PDB entry 8DMB | electron microscopy, 3.10 A resolution | chains P and Y of the 4 polymer chains in the assembly

# Chain P
Molecule: Ubiquitin-like protein SMT3, IsrB protein, monomeric superfolder Green Fluorescent Protein
Organism: Saccharomyces cerevisiae S288C
Notes: engineered mutation(s): H584L
UniProtKB: Q12306 (SMT3_YEAST); residues -98 to -1 here correspond to UniProt positions 1-98 (UniProt number = residue number + 99)
Chain sequence (741 residues; numbered -149 to 591; the number before each row is that of its first residue; numbers below 1 keep their minus sign (Met-149 is residue -149)):
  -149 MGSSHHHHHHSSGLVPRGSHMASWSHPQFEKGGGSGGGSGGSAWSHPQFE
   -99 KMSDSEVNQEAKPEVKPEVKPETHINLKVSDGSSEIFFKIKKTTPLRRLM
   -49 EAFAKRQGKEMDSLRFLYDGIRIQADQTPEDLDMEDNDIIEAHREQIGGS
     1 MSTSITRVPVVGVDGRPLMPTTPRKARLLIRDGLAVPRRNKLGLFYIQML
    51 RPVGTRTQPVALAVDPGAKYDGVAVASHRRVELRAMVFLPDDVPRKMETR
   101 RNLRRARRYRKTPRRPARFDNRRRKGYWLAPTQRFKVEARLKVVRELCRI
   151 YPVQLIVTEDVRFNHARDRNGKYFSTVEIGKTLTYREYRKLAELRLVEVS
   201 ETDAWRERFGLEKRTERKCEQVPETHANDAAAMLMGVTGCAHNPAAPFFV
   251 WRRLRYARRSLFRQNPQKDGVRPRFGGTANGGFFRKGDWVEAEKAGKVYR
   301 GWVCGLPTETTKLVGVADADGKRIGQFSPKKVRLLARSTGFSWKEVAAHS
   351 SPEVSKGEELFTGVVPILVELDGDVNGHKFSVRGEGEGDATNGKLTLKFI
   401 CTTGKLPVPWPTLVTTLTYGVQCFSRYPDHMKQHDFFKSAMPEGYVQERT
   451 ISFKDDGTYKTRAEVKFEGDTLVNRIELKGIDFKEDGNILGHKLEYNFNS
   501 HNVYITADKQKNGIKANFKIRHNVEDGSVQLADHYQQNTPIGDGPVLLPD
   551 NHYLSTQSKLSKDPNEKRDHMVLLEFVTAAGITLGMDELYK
Not modelled in the structure: -149 to 5, 211-224, 348-591
Sequence notes: initiating methionine (-149); expression tag (-148 to -99); linker (0)
UniProt features mapped onto this chain:
  - modified residue: Ser-97 (N-acetylserine), Ser-95 (Phosphoserine)
  - cross-link: Gly-1 (Glycyl lysine isopeptide (Gly-Lys) (interchain with K-? in acceptor proteins))
What the authors report for this chain:
  - binding site for omega RNA: Pro113 to Arg124
  - mutagenesis - R104A, F119A, R124A: decreased catalytic activity (DNA nicking activity)
  - mutagenesis - R100A: unchanged catalytic activity (DNA nicking activity)
  - binding site for target DNA: Asn265
  - mutagenesis - N265A: decreased catalytic activity (nicking activity)
  - binding site for non-target DNA (chain Y): Arg323, Gln326
  - specificity-determining residues: Arg323, Gln326
  - mutagenesis - R323A: abolished catalytic activity (cleavage activity)
  - mutagenesis - Q326A: abolished catalytic activity
  - mutagenesis - Q326R: increased catalytic activity on TTGG/ATGG TAMs

# Chain Y
Molecule: non-target DNA
Sequence (10 nucleotides; numbered 1 to 10; the number before each row is that of its first residue):
     1 TTGAGCTGAT

# How chain P and chain Y interact
Contacting residue pairs - 21 pairs, chain P then chain Y:
  Tyr256(P) with DT2(Y), phosphate contact
  Ala257(P) with DT1(Y), phosphate contact; DT2(Y), hydrogen bond to the phosphate
  Arg263(P) with DT2(Y), hydrogen bond to the base
  Arg274(P) with DG3(Y), phosphate contact; DA4(Y), salt bridge to the phosphate
  Phe275(P) with DT2(Y), phosphate contact; DG3(Y), sugar contact
  Lys286(P) with DT2(Y), salt bridge to the phosphate; DG3(Y), salt bridge to the phosphate
  Cys304(P) with DT2(Y), phosphate contact
  Gly305(P) with DG3(Y), phosphate contact
  Leu306(P) with DG3(Y), hydrogen bond to the phosphate
  Thr308(P) with DA4(Y), phosphate contact
  Thr310(P) with DA4(Y), phosphate contact; DG5(Y), hydrogen bond to the phosphate
  Thr311(P) with DG3(Y), sugar contact; DA4(Y), hydrogen bond to the phosphate
  Arg323(P) with DT2(Y), base contact; DG3(Y), hydrogen bond to the base
  Gln326(P) with DA4(Y), hydrogen bond to the base
Interface residues without a listed pair, chain P (15 interface residues in all): Arg255

# Summary
Chain P and chain Y form an interface of 15 and 5 residues respectively, with 7 hydrogen bonds and 3 salt
bridges. Polar contacts include Arg263(P)-DT2(Y), Arg323(P)-DG3(Y) and Gln326(P)-DA4(Y). The paper reports a
binding site for non-target DNA (chain Y) at Arg323(P) and Gln326(P); R104A, F119A and R124A of chain P reduce
catalytic activity (DNA nicking activity); 8 substitutions were tested in all.
Here chain P is Ubiquitin-like protein SMT3, IsrB protein, monomeric superfolder Green Fluorescent Protein
(Saccharomyces cerevisiae S288C) and chain Y is non-target DNA. Entry 8DMB (Structure of Desulfovirgula
thermocuniculi IsrB (DtIsrB) in complex with omega RNA and target DNA) was determined by electron microscopy.
